Entry 2BCJ (X-ray diffraction, 3.06 A resolution); this record covers chains A and Q of the 4 polymer chains in the assembly.

[Chain A]
Molecule: G-protein-coupled receptor kinase 2
From: Bos taurus
Notes: EC 2.7.11.15
UniProtKB: P21146 (ARBK1_BOVIN); numbering as in UniProt (aligned over 1-689)
Chain sequence (689 residues; numbered 1 to 689; the number before each row is that of its first residue):
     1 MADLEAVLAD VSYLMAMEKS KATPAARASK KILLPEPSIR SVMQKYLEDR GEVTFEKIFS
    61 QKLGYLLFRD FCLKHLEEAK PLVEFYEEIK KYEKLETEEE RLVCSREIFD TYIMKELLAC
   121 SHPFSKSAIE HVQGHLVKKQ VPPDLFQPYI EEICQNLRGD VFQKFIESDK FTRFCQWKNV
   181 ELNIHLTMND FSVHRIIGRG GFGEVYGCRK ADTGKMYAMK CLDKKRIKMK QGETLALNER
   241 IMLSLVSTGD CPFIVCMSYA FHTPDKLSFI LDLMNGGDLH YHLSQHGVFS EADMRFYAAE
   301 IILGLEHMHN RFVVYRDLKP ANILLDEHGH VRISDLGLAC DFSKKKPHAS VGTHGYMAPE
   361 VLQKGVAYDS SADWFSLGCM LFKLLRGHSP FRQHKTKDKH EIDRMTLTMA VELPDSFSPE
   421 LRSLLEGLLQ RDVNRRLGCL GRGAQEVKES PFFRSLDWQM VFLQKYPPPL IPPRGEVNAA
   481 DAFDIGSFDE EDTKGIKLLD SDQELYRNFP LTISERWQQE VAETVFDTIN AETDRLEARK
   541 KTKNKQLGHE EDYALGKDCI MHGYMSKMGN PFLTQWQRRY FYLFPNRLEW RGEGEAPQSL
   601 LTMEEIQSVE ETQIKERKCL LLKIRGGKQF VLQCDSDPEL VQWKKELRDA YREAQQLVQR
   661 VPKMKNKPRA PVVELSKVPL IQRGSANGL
Not modelled in the structure: 1-27, 476-491, 668-689
Differences from the reference sequence: engineered mutation Ala-670 (Ser in P21146)

[Chain Q]
Molecule: Guanine nucleotide-binding protein G(i) subunit alpha-1, Guanine nucleotide-binding protein G(q) subunit alpha chimera
From: Rattus norvegicus
UniProtKB: chimeric construct of P10824, P21279: residues 7-34 from P10824 (GNAI1_RAT) positions 1-28 (UniProt number = residue number - 6); residues 37-359 from P21279 positions 37-359 (same numbers)
Chain sequence (353 residues; each row starts with the number of its first residue):
     7 MGCTLSAEDK AAVERSKMID RNLREDGERS RRELKLLLLG TGESGKSTFI KQMRIIHGSG
    67 YSDEDKRGFT KLVYQNIFTA MQAMIRAMDT LKIPYKYEHN KAHAQLVREV DVEKVSAFEN
   127 PYVDAIKSLW NDPGIQECYD RRREYQLSDS TKYYLNDLDR VADPSYLPTQ QDVLRVRVPT
   187 TGIIEYPFDL QSVIFRMVDV GGQRSERRKW IHCFENVTSI MFLVALSEYD QVLVESDNEN
   247 RMEESKALFR TIITYPWFQN SSVILFLNKK DLLEEKIMYS HLVDYFPEYD GPQRDAQAAR
   307 EFILKMFVDL NPDSDKIIYS HFTCATDTEN IRFVFAAVKD TILQLNLKEY NLV
Not modelled in the structure: 7-37, 355-359
Differences from the reference sequence: linker (35-36)
Metal / ion sites: Mg2+: Ser-53, Thr-186 (together with GDP, tetrafluoroaluminate)
Small-molecule neighbours: tetrafluoroaluminate / GDP: Thr-47, Gly-48, Glu-49, Ser-50, Gly-51, Lys-52, Ser-53, Thr-54, Asp-155, Ser-156, Leu-180, Arg-181, Val-182, Arg-183, Val-184, Pro-185, Thr-186, Asp-205, Val-206, Gly-207, Gly-208, Gln-209, Asn-274, Lys-275, Asp-277, Leu-278, Thr-329, Cys-330, Ala-331, Thr-332
Swiss-Prot annotation at these positions:
  - lipidation: Gly-8 (N-myristoyl glycine), Cys-9 (S-palmitoyl cysteine)
  - region: Lys-41 to Thr-54 (G1 motif), Asp-178 to Thr-186 (G2 motif), Phe-201 to Arg-210 (G3 motif), Ile-270 to Asp-277 (G4 motif), Thr-329 to Thr-334 (G5 motif)
  - binding site (GTP): Ser-50, Gly-51, Lys-52, Ser-53, Thr-54, Ser-156, Leu-180, Arg-181, Arg-183, Asn-274, Lys-275, Asp-277, Ala-331
  - binding site (Mg(2+)): Ser-53, Thr-186
  - modified residue: Gln-209 (5-glutamyl histamine)

[Chain A / chain Q interface]
Residue-residue contacts - 35 pairs, chain A then chain Q:
  Arg-106(A) with Phe-220(Q), hydrogen bond (side chain-backbone); Tyr-261(Q), hydrogen bond; Trp-263(Q)
  Phe-109(A) with Tyr-261(Q), hydrophobic; Pro-262(Q); Trp-263(Q), hydrophobic
  Asp-110(A) with Ile-217(Q); Tyr-261(Q), hydrogen bond
  Met-114(A) with Ile-217(Q), hydrophobic; Phe-220(Q), hydrophobic; Thr-257(Q); Ile-258(Q), hydrophobic; Tyr-261(Q), hydrophobic
  Lys-115(A) with Arg-214(Q); Ile-217(Q); His-218(Q)
  Glu-116(A) with Arg-214(Q)
  Leu-117(A) with Thr-257(Q)
  Leu-118(A) with Arg-213(Q), hydrogen bond (backbone-side chain); Trp-216(Q), hydrophobic; Ile-217(Q), hydrophobic; Leu-254(Q), hydrophobic; Ile-258(Q), hydrophobic
  Ala-119(A) with Arg-210(Q); Arg-214(Q)
  Cys-120(A) with Arg-210(Q); Glu-250(Q), hydrogen bond
  Ser-121(A) with Arg-214(Q), hydrogen bond
  Lys-126(A) with Arg-256(Q)
  Glu-130(A) with Arg-256(Q), salt bridge
  Gln-133(A) with Thr-260(Q), hydrogen bond; Tyr-261(Q)
  Leu-136(A) with Pro-262(Q), hydrophobic; Trp-263(Q), hydrophobic
  Val-137(A) with Pro-262(Q), hydrophobic
Other interface residues (no listed pair), chain Q (18 interface residues in all): Glu-221, Gln-265

[In short]
The interface between chain A and chain Q involves 16 residues on one side and 18 on the other, with 7
hydrogen bonds and 1 salt bridge. Polar pairs include Glu-130(A)/Arg-256(Q), Arg-106(A)/Phe-220(Q) and
Arg-106(A)/Tyr-261(Q). Bound to chain Q: tetrafluoroaluminate / GDP.
Chain A is G-protein-coupled receptor kinase 2 (Bos taurus) and chain Q is Guanine nucleotide-binding protein
G(i) subunit alpha-1, Guanine nucleotide-binding protein G(q) subunit alpha chimera (Rattus norvegicus); the
structure, Crystal Structure of G Protein-Coupled Receptor Kinase 2 in Complex with Galpha-q and Gbetagamma
Subunits, was determined by X-ray diffraction.
